Entry 5IBL (X-ray diffraction, 3.39 A resolution); this record covers chains A and B of the 4 polymer chains in the assembly.

[Chain A]
Name: Hemagglutinin
Organism: Influenza A virus
UniProtKB: C9EL84 (C9EL84_9INFA); residues 1-176 here correspond to UniProt positions 345-520 (UniProt number = residue number + 344)
Amino-acid sequence (176 residues; row label = number of the first residue in the row):
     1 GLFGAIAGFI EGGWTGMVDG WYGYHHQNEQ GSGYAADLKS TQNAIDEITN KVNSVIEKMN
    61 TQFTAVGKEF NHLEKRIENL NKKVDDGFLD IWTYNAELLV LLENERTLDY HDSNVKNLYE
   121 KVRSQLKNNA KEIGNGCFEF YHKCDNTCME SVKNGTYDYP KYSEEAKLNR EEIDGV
Not modelled in the structure: 1-14, 20-35, 70-82, 127-147, 155-158, 175-176

[Chain B]
Name: Hemagglutinin
Organism: Influenza A virus
UniProtKB: C9EL84 (C9EL84_9INFA); the construct lacks a stretch of the UniProt sequence, so the offset changes along the chain: 10-55 = UniProt 17-62; 56-83 = UniProt 64-91; 84-90 = UniProt 93-99; 91-116 = UniProt 101-126; 3 more segments
Amino-acid sequence (328 residues; each row starts with the number of its first residue; a row labelled like 116A-116C holds insertion residues (116A, then the next letters in order)):
    10 ADTLCIGYHA NNSTDTVDTV LEKNVTVTHS VNLLEDKHNG KLCKLR
   55A G
    56 VAPLHLGKCN IAGWILGNPE CESLSTAS
   83A S
    84 WSYIVET
   90A P
    91 SSDNGTCYPG DFIDYEELRE QLSSVS
116A-116C SFE
   117 RFEIFPKTSS WPNHDSD
  133A K
   134 GVTAACPHAG AKSFYKNLIW LVKKGNSYPK LSKSYINDKG KEVLVLWGIH HPSTSADQQS
   194 LYQNADAYVF VGSSRYSKTF KPEIAIRPKV RDREGRMNYY WTLVEPGDKI TFEATGNLVV
   254 PRYAFAMERN AGS
  266A G
   267 IIISDTPVHD CNTTCQTPKG AINTSLPFQN IHPITIGKCP KYVKSTKLRL ATGLRNIPSI
   327 QSR
Not modelled in the structure: 10-19, 77-81, 315-329
Disulfide bonds: Cys52-Cys277, Cys64-Cys76, Cys97-Cys139, Cys281-Cys305
Glycans and other covalent adducts: N-acetylglucosamine (NAG) linked to Asn20, Asn278
Reported in the primary citation:
  - contacts within the chain: Tyr98-Arg226, Thr136-Arg226 (hydrogen bond), Trp153-Tyr195 (hydrogen bond), Tyr98-His183 (hydrogen bond), His183-Tyr195 (hydrogen bond), Asp225-Arg226 (backbone contact)

[Interface between chain A and chain B]
Residue-residue contacts - 30 pairs, chain A then chain B:
  Thr15(A) - Asn20(B)
  Ile56(A) - Leu42(B)  hydrophobic
  Ile56(A) - Pro293(B)  hydrophobic
  Met59(A) - Phe294(B)  hydrophobic
  Asn60(A) - Phe294(B)
  Asn60(A) - Lys307(B)  hydrogen bond (backbone-side chain)
  Phe63(A) - Lys307(B)
  Thr64(A) - Lys307(B)
  Asp86(A) - Lys310(B)  salt bridge
  Leu89(A) - Tyr308(B)  hydrophobic
  Leu89(A) - Lys310(B)
  Asp90(A) - Lys310(B)  salt bridge
  Trp92(A) - Phe294(B)  hydrophobic
  Trp92(A) - Tyr308(B)  hydrogen bond (side chain-backbone)
  Trp92(A) - Val309(B)
  Thr93(A) - Val309(B)
  Thr93(A) - Lys310(B)
  Glu97(A) - Ser311(B)
  Glu97(A) - Leu314(B)
  Val100(A) - Leu42(B)  hydrophobic
  Val100(A) - Leu314(B)  hydrophobic
  Leu101(A) - Asp27(B)
  Leu101(A) - Thr28(B)
  Leu101(A) - Val29(B)
  Leu101(A) - Lys32(B)
  Asn104(A) - Asp27(B)  hydrogen bond (side chain-backbone)
  Asn104(A) - Thr28(B)
  Glu105(A) - Thr28(B)
  Glu105(A) - Val29(B)
  Glu105(A) - Leu30(B)
Interface residues without a listed pair, chain A (19 interface residues in all): Ala96, Leu102, Leu108
Interface residues without a listed pair, chain B (17 interface residues in all): Val26, Val36

[Overview]
Chain A and chain B form an interface of 19 and 17 residues respectively, with 3 hydrogen bonds and 2 salt
bridges. Among the polar pairs are Asp86(A)-Lys310(B), Asp90(A)-Lys310(B) and Asn60(A)-Lys307(B).
N-acetylglucosamine is covalently linked to Asn20(B) and Asn278(B). The paper reports contacts within the
chain involving Tyr98(B), Arg226(B) and Thr136(B) among others.
Chain A is Hemagglutinin and chain B is Hemagglutinin, both from Influenza A virus; the structure, Human
antibody 6639 in complex with influenza hemagglutinin H1 X-181, was determined by X-ray diffraction.
